PDB entry 7QV0 | X-ray diffraction, 2.49 A resolution | chains A and C of the 6 polymer chains in the assembly

== Chain A (and C) ==
Protein: Beta-hydroxyacyl-(Acyl-carrier-protein) dehydratase
Source organism: Candidatus Scalindua brodae
Notes: chain C of this document is another copy of the same molecule, construct and numbering; everything in this record applies to it too
UniProt: A0A0B0EHL2 (A0A0B0EHL2_9BACT); residue numbers follow UniProt; this construct covers 3-145
Chain sequence (144 residues; each row starts with the number of its first residue):
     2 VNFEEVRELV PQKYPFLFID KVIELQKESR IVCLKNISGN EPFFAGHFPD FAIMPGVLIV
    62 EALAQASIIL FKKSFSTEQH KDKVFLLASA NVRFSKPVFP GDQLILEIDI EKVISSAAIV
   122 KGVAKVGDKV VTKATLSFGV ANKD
Unresolved in the structure: 77-81 (chain C: 2-3, 78-83, 144-145)
Differences from the reference sequence: expression tag (2)
Small-molecule neighbours: GC5 (S-[2-[3-[[(2R)-3,3-dimethyl-2-oxidanyl-4-phosphonooxy-butanoyl]amino]propanoylamino]ethyl] (Z)-hex-2-enethioate): His-48, Phe-49, Ile-54, Met-55, Pro-56, Gly-57, Val-85, Phe-86, Leu-87, Leu-88, Ala-89, Phe-95, Ser-96, Lys-97, Pro-98

== Interface between chain A and chain C ==
Pairs across the interface (56):
  Val-2(A) / Pro-101(C)
  Phe-4(A) / Gly-40(C)
  Phe-4(A) / Ala-53(C)  hydrophobic
  Phe-4(A) / Pro-101(C)  hydrophobic
  Glu-5(A) / Asp-51(C)
  Glu-5(A) / Phe-52(C)
  Glu-5(A) / Ala-53(C)  hydrogen bond (side chain-backbone)
  Arg-8(A) / Pro-50(C)  hydrogen bond (side chain-backbone)
  Arg-8(A) / Ala-53(C)
  Tyr-15(A) / Tyr-15(C)
  Tyr-15(A) / Asn-41(C)
  Tyr-15(A) / Glu-42(C)
  Tyr-15(A) / Pro-43(C)
  Pro-16(A) / Asn-41(C)
  Phe-17(A) / Asn-41(C)
  Leu-18(A) / Asn-41(C)
  Asp-21(A) / Ser-39(C)  hydrogen bond
  Asp-21(A) / Gly-40(C)  hydrogen bond (side chain-backbone)
  Leu-35(A) / Gly-102(C)
  Lys-36(A) / Ser-39(C)  hydrogen bond
  Asn-37(A) / Asn-37(C)
  Asn-37(A) / Ile-38(C)
  Asn-37(A) / Ser-39(C)
  Asn-37(A) / Gly-102(C)
  Asn-37(A) / Asp-103(C)
  Asn-37(A) / Gln-104(C)
  Ile-38(A) / Asp-21(C)
  Ile-38(A) / Asn-37(C)  hydrogen bond (backbone-side chain)
  Ser-39(A) / Asp-21(C)
  Ser-39(A) / Asn-37(C)
  Ser-39(A) / Glu-42(C)  hydrogen bond
  Gly-40(A) / Phe-4(C)
  Gly-40(A) / Asp-21(C)  hydrogen bond (backbone-side chain)
  Asn-41(A) / Tyr-15(C)
  Asn-41(A) / Pro-16(C)
  Asn-41(A) / Phe-17(C)
  Asn-41(A) / Leu-18(C)  hydrogen bond (side chain-backbone)
  Asn-41(A) / Lys-36(C)
  Asn-41(A) / Glu-42(C)
  Glu-42(A) / Tyr-15(C)
  Glu-42(A) / Ser-39(C)
  Glu-42(A) / Asn-41(C)
  Pro-43(A) / Tyr-15(C)
  Pro-50(A) / Arg-8(C)  hydrogen bond (backbone-side chain)
  Asp-51(A) / Glu-5(C)
  Asp-51(A) / Arg-8(C)
  Phe-52(A) / Glu-5(C)
  Phe-52(A) / Arg-8(C)
  Ala-53(A) / Phe-4(C)  hydrophobic
  Ala-53(A) / Glu-5(C)  hydrogen bond (backbone-side chain)
  Pro-101(A) / Phe-4(C)  hydrophobic
  Gly-102(A) / Asp-21(C)
  Gly-102(A) / Leu-35(C)
  Gly-102(A) / Asn-37(C)
  Asp-103(A) / Asn-37(C)  hydrogen bond (backbone-side chain)
  Gln-104(A) / Gln-104(C)
Interface residues without a listed pair, chain A (29 interface residues in all): Phe-44, Phe-45, Ala-46
Interface residues without a listed pair, chain C (28 interface residues in all): Phe-45, Phe-49, Phe-100

== Summary ==
29 residues of chain A and 28 residues of chain C are in contact, with 12 hydrogen bonds. Among the polar
pairs are Glu-5(A)/Ala-53(C), Arg-8(A)/Pro-50(C) and Asp-21(A)/Ser-39(C). Ligands of chain A: compound GC5.
Both chains are Beta-hydroxyacyl-(Acyl-carrier-protein) dehydratase (Candidatus Scalindua brodae). Entry 7QV0
(Covalent complex between Scalindua brodae amxFabZ and amxACP) was determined by X-ray diffraction (same
publication as 8AYB, 8AYC, 8AYD and 8AYI).
